PDB entry 6YGB | X-ray diffraction, 2.45 A resolution | chains A and C of the 3 polymer chains in the assembly

== Chain A ==
Molecule: N-alpha-acetyltransferase 30
Source organism: Saccharomyces cerevisiae
Notes: EC 2.3.1.256
Reference sequence: Q03503 (NAA30_YEAST); residues 1-159 here = UniProt positions 1-159
Chain sequence (159 residues; each row starts with the number of its first residue):
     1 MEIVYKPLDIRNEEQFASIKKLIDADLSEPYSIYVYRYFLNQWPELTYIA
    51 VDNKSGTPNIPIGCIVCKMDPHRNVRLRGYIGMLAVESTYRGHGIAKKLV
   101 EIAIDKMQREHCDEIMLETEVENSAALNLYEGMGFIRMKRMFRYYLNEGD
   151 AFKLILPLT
Ligand contacts: coenzyme A (COA): Asp26, Ile81, Leu84, Ala85, Val86, Tyr90, Arg91, Gly92, His93, Gly94, Ile95, Ala96, Lys97, Leu117, Glu118, Thr119, Asn123, Ser124, Ala125, Ala126, Asn128, Leu129, Tyr130
From the paper describing this entry:
  - mutagenesis - L27A, S28A, E29A, E29Q, Y31F, Y80A, Y80F, E118A, E118Q, E120A, E120Q, Y130A, Y130F: decreased catalytic activity
  - catalytic residues: Tyr80, Glu118, Tyr130
  - catalytic residues: Leu27, Glu29, Leu84 (proposed by the authors, not directly observed)

== Chain C ==
Molecule: N-alpha-acetyltransferase 38, NatC auxiliary subunit
Source organism: Saccharomyces cerevisiae
Reference sequence: P23059 (NAA38_YEAST); residues 1-77 here = UniProt positions 1-77
Chain sequence (77 residues; numbered 1 to 77; the number before each row is that of its first residue):
     1 MDILKLSDFIGNTLIVSLTEDRILVGSLVAVDAQMNLLLDHVEERMGSSS
    51 RMMGLVSVPRRSVKTIMIDKPVLQELT

== Interface between chain A and chain C ==
Pairs across the interface (12):
  Glu13(A) with Gln34(C)
  Ser32(A) with Ser57(C)
  Ile33(A) with Asn36(C); Pro59(C), hydrophobic
  Tyr34(A) with Ala30(C), hydrogen bond (side chain-backbone); Val31(C); Asp32(C), hydrogen bond (side chain-backbone); Asn36(C), hydrogen bond (side chain-backbone); Leu37(C); Leu38(C), hydrophobic; Ser57(C)
  Arg37(A) with Asp32(C), salt bridge

== Overview ==
5 residues of chain A face 9 of chain C across their interface; the contacts include 3 hydrogen bonds and 1
salt bridge. Polar contacts include Arg37(A)-Asp32(C), Tyr34(A)-Ala30(C) and Tyr34(A)-Asp32(C). The paper
reports catalytic residues Tyr80(A), Glu118(A) and Tyr130(A) among others; L27A, S28A and E29A of chain A,
among others, reduce catalytic activity; 13 substitutions were tested in all.
Chain A is N-alpha-acetyltransferase 30 and chain C is N-alpha-acetyltransferase 38, NatC auxiliary subunit,
both from Saccharomyces cerevisiae; the structure, Crystal structure of the NatC complex bound to CoA, was
determined by X-ray diffraction, deposited together with 6YGA, 6YGC and 6YGD.
